5SVV - chains D and C; structure by X-ray diffraction, 2.10 A resolution.

Chain D (and C):
Molecule: Adagio protein 1
Organism: Arabidopsis thaliana
Notes: fragment: LOV domain; chain C of this document is another copy of the same molecule, construct and numbering; everything in this record applies to it too
Reference sequence: Q94BT6 (ADO1_ARATH); residues 1-137 here correspond to UniProt positions 29-165 (UniProt number = residue number + 28)
Chain sequence (137 residues; row label = number of the first residue in the row):
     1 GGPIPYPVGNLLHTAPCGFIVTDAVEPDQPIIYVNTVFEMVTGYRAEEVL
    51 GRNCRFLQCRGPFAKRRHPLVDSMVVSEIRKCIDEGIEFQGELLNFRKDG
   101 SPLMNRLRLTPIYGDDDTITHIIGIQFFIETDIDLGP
Unresolved in the structure: 1-15, 136-137 (chain C: 1-15)
Differences from the reference sequence: engineered mutation Ile20 (Val48 in Q94BT6), Arg52 (Gly80 in Q94BT6)
Small-molecule neighbours: FMN (flavin mononucleotide): Ile20, Thr22, Gln29, Asn53, Cys54, Arg55, Leu57, Gln58, Arg67, Val76, Ile79, Arg80, Ile83, Leu93, Asn95, Asn105, Leu107, Leu109, Ile122, Ile123, Gly124, Gln126
Curated features (UniProtKB/Swiss-Prot):
  - modified residue: Cys54 (S-4a-FMN cysteine)
What the authors report for this chain:
  - mutagenesis - G18S: increased binding to GI

Chain D / chain C interface:
Pairs across the interface (19):
  Cys17(D) - His121(C)
  Phe19(D) - Val21(C)  hydrophobic
  Phe19(D) - His121(C)
  Phe19(D) - Ile123(C)  hydrophobic
  Val21(D) - Phe19(C)  hydrophobic
  Ile32(D) - Tyr33(C)
  Tyr33(D) - Ile32(C)  hydrogen bond (side chain-backbone)
  Tyr33(D) - Tyr33(C)  hydrophobic
  Arg106(D) - Asp115(C)  salt bridge
  Arg108(D) - Tyr113(C)  hydrogen bond (side chain-backbone)
  Arg108(D) - Gly114(C)  hydrogen bond (side chain-backbone)
  Tyr113(D) - Arg108(C)
  Gly114(D) - Arg108(C)
  Asp115(D) - Arg106(C)  salt bridge
  His121(D) - Phe19(C)
  Ile123(D) - Ile123(C)  hydrophobic
  Ile125(D) - Ile112(C)  hydrophobic
  Ile125(D) - Thr120(C)
  Phe127(D) - Asp115(C)
Interface residues without a listed pair, chain D (16 interface residues in all): Thr110, Ile112
Interface residues without a listed pair, chain C (16 interface residues in all): Cys17, Thr110, Ile125

Overview:
Chain D and chain C each contribute 16 residues to their interface; the contacts include 3 hydrogen bonds and
2 salt bridges. Polar contacts include Arg106(D)-Asp115(C), Tyr33(D)-Ile32(C) and Arg108(D)-Tyr113(C). Ligands
of chain D: flavin mononucleotide. The paper reports that G18S of chain D increases binding to GI.
Both chains are Adagio protein 1 (Arabidopsis thaliana). Entry 5SVV (Structure and kinetics of the LOV domain
of ZEITLUPE determine its circadian function in Arabidopsis) was determined by X-ray diffraction, deposited
together with 5SVG, 5SVU and 5SVW.
